Entry 6CDL (X-ray diffraction, 1.25 A resolution); this record covers chains A and B.

[Chain A (and B)]
Protein: Protease
Organism: Human immunodeficiency virus 1
Notes: EC 3.4.23.16; chain B of this document is another copy of the same molecule, construct and numbering; everything in this record applies to it too
UniProtKB: Q5RZ08 (Q5RZ08_9HIV1); residue numbers follow UniProt; this construct covers 1-99
Chain sequence (99 residues; each row starts with the number of its first residue):
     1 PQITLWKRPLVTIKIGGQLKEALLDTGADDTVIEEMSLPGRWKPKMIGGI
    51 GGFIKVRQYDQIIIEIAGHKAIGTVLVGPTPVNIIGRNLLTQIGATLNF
Construct notes: engineered mutation K7 (Gln in Q5RZ08), I33 (Leu in Q5RZ08), I63 (Leu in Q5RZ08), A67 (Cys in Q5RZ08), A95 (Cys in Q5RZ08)
Ion coordination: Na+ near D60 (its only coordinating residue here)
Residues lining bound ligands: GR5 ((2aR,4S,4aR,7aR,7bR)-octahydro-2H-1,7-dioxacyclopenta[cd]inden-4-yl [(2S,3R)-4-[{[2-(cyclopropylamino)-1,3-benzothiazol-6-yl]sulfonyl}(2-methylpropyl)amino]-1-(3,5-difluorophenyl)-3-hydroxybutan-2-yl]carbamate): R8, L23, D25, G27, A28, D29, D30, V32, K45, I47, G48, G49, I50, P81, V82, I84
Reported in the primary citation:
  - binding site for GR5: R8, D29, D30, V32, K45, I47, G49, I50, P81, V82, I84

[How chain A and chain B interact]
Residue-residue contacts (101; chain A residue first):
  P1(A) with L97(B); N98(B); F99(B), hydrogen bond (backbone-backbone)
  Q2(A) with T96(B), hydrogen bond; L97(B); N98(B), hydrogen bond
  I3(A) with T96(B); L97(B), hydrogen bond (backbone-backbone); F99(B), hydrophobic
  L5(A) with T26(B); R87(B), hydrogen bond (backbone-side chain); T91(B); A95(B)
  W6(A) with R87(B), hydrogen bond (backbone-side chain); T91(B)
  K7(A) with R87(B)
  R8(A) with D29(B), salt bridge; R87(B)
  P9(A) with T26(B); R87(B)
  L23(A) with G27(B)
  L24(A) with T26(B), hydrogen bond (backbone-side chain); L97(B), hydrophobic; F99(B), hydrophobic
  D25(A) with D25(B); T26(B); G27(B), hydrogen bond (side chain-backbone)
  T26(A) with L5(B); P9(B); L24(B), hydrogen bond (side chain-backbone); D25(B); T26(B), hydrogen bond (side chain-backbone); L97(B)
  G27(A) with L23(B); D25(B), hydrogen bond (backbone-side chain)
  D29(A) with R8(B), salt bridge
  I47(A) with I50(B), hydrophobic
  G48(A) with I50(B)
  G49(A) with I50(B); P81(B)
  I50(A) with I47(B), hydrophobic; G49(B); I50(B), hydrogen bond (backbone-backbone); G51(B), hydrogen bond (backbone-backbone); G52(B); I54(B); T80(B); P81(B); I84(B), hydrophobic
  G51(A) with I50(B), hydrogen bond (backbone-backbone); G51(B); G52(B); I54(B)
  G52(A) with I50(B); G51(B)
  I54(A) with I50(B); G51(B)
  H69(A) with F99(B)
  T80(A) with I50(B)
  P81(A) with G49(B); I50(B)
  R87(A) with L5(B), hydrogen bond (side chain-backbone); W6(B), hydrogen bond (side chain-backbone); K7(B), hydrogen bond (side chain-backbone); R8(B); P9(B)
  L90(A) with L5(B), hydrophobic
  T91(A) with L5(B); W6(B)
  Q92(A) with W6(B)
  I93(A) with F99(B)
  G94(A) with N98(B); F99(B)
  A95(A) with L5(B); N98(B); F99(B), hydrophobic
  T96(A) with Q2(B), hydrogen bond; I3(B); T4(B); T96(B); L97(B); N98(B), hydrogen bond (backbone-backbone)
  L97(A) with P1(B); Q2(B); I3(B), hydrogen bond (backbone-backbone); L24(B), hydrophobic; T26(B); T96(B)
  N98(A) with P1(B); Q2(B), hydrogen bond; G94(B); A95(B); T96(B), hydrogen bond (backbone-backbone); N98(B), hydrogen bond
  F99(A) with P1(B), hydrogen bond (backbone-backbone); I3(B), hydrophobic; L24(B), hydrophobic; H69(B); I93(B); G94(B); A95(B), hydrophobic
Other interface residues (no listed pair), chain A (41 interface residues in all): T4, V32, F53, A67, P79, I84
Other interface residues (no listed pair), chain B (37 interface residues in all): V32, A67, L90
The authors on this interface:
  - pairs named by the authors: R8(B)-D29(A) (salt bridge)

[In short]
41 residues of chain A face 37 of chain B across their interface, with 24 hydrogen bonds and 2 salt bridges.
Polar contacts include R8(A)-D29(B), Q2(A)-T96(B) and Q2(A)-N98(B). The authors report a salt bridge between
R8(B) and D29(A). The paper reports a binding site for GR5 at R8(A), D29(A) and D30(A) among others.
Both chains are Protease (Human immunodeficiency virus 1). Entry 6CDL (HIV-1 wild type protease with
GRL-03214A, 6-5-5-ring fused umbrella-like tetrahydropyranofuran as the P2-ligand, a
cyclopropylaminobenzothiazole as ...) was determined by X-ray diffraction (same publication as 6CDJ).
